7KIF - chains D and P of the 11 polymer chains in the assembly; structure by electron microscopy, 2.94 A resolution.

== Chain D ==
Name: DNA-directed RNA polymerase subunit beta'
Organism: Mycobacterium tuberculosis
Notes: EC 2.7.7.6
Reference sequence: A0A045J9E2 (A0A045J9E2_MYCTX); residues 1-1316 here = UniProt positions 1-1316
Amino-acid sequence (1318 residues; each row starts with the number of its first residue; numbers below 1 keep their minus sign (Gly-1 is residue -1)):
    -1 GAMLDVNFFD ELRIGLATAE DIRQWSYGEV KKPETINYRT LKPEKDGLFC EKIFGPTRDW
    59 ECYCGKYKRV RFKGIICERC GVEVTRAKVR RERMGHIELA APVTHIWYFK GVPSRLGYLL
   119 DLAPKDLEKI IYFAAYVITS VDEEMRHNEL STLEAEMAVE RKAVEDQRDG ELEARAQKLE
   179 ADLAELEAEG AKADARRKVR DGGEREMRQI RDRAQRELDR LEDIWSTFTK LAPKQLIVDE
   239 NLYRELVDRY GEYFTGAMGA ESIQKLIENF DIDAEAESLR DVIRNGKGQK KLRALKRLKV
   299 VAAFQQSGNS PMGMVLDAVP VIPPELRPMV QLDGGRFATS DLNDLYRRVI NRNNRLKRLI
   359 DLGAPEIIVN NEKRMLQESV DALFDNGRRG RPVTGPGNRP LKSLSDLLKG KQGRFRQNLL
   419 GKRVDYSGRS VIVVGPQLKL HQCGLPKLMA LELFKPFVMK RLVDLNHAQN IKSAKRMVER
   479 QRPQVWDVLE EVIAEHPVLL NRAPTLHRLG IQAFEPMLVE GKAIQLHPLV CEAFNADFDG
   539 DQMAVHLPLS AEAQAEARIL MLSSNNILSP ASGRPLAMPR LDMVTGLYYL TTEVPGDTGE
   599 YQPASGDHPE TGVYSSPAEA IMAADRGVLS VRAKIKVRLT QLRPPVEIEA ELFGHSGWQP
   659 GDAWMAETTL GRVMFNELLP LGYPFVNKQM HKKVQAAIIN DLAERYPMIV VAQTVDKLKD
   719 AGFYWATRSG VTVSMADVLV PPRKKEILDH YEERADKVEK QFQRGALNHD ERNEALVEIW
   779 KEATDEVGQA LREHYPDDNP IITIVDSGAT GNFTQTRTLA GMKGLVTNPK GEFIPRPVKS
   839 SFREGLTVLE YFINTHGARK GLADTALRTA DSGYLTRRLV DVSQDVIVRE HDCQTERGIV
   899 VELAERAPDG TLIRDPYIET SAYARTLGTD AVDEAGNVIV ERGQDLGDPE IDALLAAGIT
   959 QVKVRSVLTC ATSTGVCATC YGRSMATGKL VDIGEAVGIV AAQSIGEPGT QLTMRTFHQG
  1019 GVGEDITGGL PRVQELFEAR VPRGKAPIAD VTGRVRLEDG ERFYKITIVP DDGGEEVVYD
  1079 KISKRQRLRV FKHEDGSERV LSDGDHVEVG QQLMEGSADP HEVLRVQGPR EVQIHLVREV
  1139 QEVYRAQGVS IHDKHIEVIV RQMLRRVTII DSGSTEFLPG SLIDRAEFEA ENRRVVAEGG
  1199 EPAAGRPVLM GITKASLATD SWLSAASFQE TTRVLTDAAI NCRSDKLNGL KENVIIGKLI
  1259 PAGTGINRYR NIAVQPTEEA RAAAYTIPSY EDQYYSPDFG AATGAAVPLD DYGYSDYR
Not modelled in the structure: 1015-1022, 1091-1096, 1283-1316
Differences from the reference sequence: expression tag (-1 to 0)
Metal / ion sites: Zn2+ site 1: Cys60, Cys62, Cys75, Cys78; Mg2+: Asp535, Asp537, Asp539; Zn2+ site 2: Cys891, Cys968, Cys975, Cys978

== Chain P ==
Molecule: 100-nt DNA strand
Sequence (100 nucleotides; numbered 64 to 163; the number before each row is that of its first residue):
    64 AATGCCATCT CCAGGCTGGC AGCAGAATGC GACCTGGAGG TTAACCGGTG GCAGCAGCTG
   124 ACCACAACCG ATTTTCTGAC CTGCGCGTTT GCCGGTACAG
Not modelled in the structure: 64-75, 92-105, 145-163

== Interface between chain D and chain P ==
Contacting residue pairs - 6 pairs, chain D then chain P:
  Lys285(D) - DT80(P)  salt bridge to the phosphate
  Arg414(D) - DT91(P)  salt bridge to the phosphate
  Tyr872(D) - DA90(P)  phosphate contact
  Tyr872(D) - DT91(P)  phosphate contact
  Gln1227(D) - DA90(P)  phosphate contact
  Glu1228(D) - DA90(P)  hydrogen bond to the phosphate
Also at the interface, not in a pair above, chain D (8 interface residues in all): Lys108, Val110, Arg386
Also at the interface, not in a pair above, chain P (5 interface residues in all): DG88, DA89

== In short ==
8 residues of chain D and 5 residues of chain P are in contact; the contacts include 1 hydrogen bond and 2
salt bridges. Polar pairs include Glu1228(D)-DA90(P), Lys285(D)-DT80(P) and Arg414(D)-DT91(P). Cys60(D),
Cys62(D), Cys75(D) and Cys78(D) coordinate Zn2+ site 1.
Here chain D is DNA-directed RNA polymerase subunit beta' (Mycobacterium tuberculosis) and chain P is a 100-nt
DNA strand. Entry 7KIF (Mycobacterium tuberculosis WT RNAP transcription open promoter complex with WhiB7
transcription factor) was determined by electron microscopy, deposited together with 7KIM and 7KIN.
